Entry 8J62 (electron microscopy, 2.50 A resolution); this record covers chains A and X of the 12 polymer chains in the assembly.

# Chain A
Protein: APOBEC3G
Source organism: Homo sapiens
Chain sequence (371 residues; row label = number of the first residue in the row; numbers below 1 keep their minus sign (Gly-3 is residue -3)):
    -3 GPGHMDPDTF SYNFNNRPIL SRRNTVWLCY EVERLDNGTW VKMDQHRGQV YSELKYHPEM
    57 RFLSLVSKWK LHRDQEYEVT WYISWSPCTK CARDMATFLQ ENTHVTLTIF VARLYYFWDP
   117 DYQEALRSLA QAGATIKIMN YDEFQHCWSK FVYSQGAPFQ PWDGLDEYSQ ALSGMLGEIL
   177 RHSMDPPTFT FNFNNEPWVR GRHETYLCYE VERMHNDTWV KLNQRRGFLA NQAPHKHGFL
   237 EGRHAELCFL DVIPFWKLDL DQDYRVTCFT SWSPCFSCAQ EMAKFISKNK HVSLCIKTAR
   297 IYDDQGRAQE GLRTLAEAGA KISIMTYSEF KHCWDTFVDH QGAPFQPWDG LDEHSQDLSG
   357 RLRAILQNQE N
Not modelled in the structure: -3 to -2, 179-367
Metal / ion sites: Zn2+: His53, Cys84, Cys87

# Chain X
Molecule: 20-nt RNA strand
Sequence (20 nucleotides; numbered 1 to 20; the number before each row is that of its first residue):
     1 CGGUUGAUUG UUUUAACAAA
Not modelled in the structure: 20

# Interface between chain A and chain X
Contacting residue pairs (42; chain A residue first):
  His0(A) - A15(X)  salt bridge to the phosphate
  Thr5(A) - U13(X)  hydrogen bond to the phosphate
  Tyr8(A) - G2(X)  hydrogen bond to the base
  Tyr8(A) - U12(X)  hydrogen bond to the base
  Asn9(A) - U13(X)  hydrogen bond to the phosphate
  Arg13(A) - U4(X)  phosphate contact
  Arg13(A) - U5(X)  salt bridge to the phosphate
  Pro14(A) - A7(X)  hydrogen bond to the base
  Ile15(A) - U5(X)  sugar contact
  Ile15(A) - G6(X)  sugar contact
  Ile15(A) - A7(X)  base contact
  Leu16(A) - U5(X)  base contact
  Leu16(A) - A7(X)  hydrogen bond to the base
  Ser17(A) - G3(X)  base contact
  Ser17(A) - U5(X)  hydrogen bond to the base
  Ser17(A) - G6(X)  phosphate contact
  Ser17(A) - A7(X)  hydrogen bond to the sugar
  Ser17(A) - U9(X)  hydrogen bond to the base
  Arg18(A) - G2(X)  salt bridge to the phosphate
  Arg18(A) - G3(X)  base contact
  Arg18(A) - U9(X)  hydrogen bond to the base
  Asn20(A) - U8(X)  sugar contact
  Asn20(A) - U9(X)  phosphate contact
  Asn20(A) - U11(X)  base contact
  Thr21(A) - U13(X)  phosphate contact
  Trp23(A) - U13(X)  sugar contact
  Tyr47(A) - U13(X)  base contact
  Tyr47(A) - U14(X)  base contact
  Ser48(A) - U13(X)  base contact
  Glu49(A) - U13(X)  hydrogen bond to the base
  Leu50(A) - U11(X)  base contact
  Leu50(A) - U13(X)  hydrogen bond to the base
  Trp81(A) - A7(X)  base contact
  Leu110(A) - A7(X)  hydrogen bond to the base
  Tyr111(A) - A7(X)  base contact
  Tyr111(A) - U8(X)  hydrogen bond to the phosphate
  Tyr112(A) - A7(X)  hydrogen bond to the base
  Tyr112(A) - U8(X)  hydrogen bond to the phosphate
  Phe113(A) - G6(X)  base contact
  Phe113(A) - A7(X)  base contact
  Trp114(A) - G6(X)  base contact
  Trp114(A) - A7(X)  base contact
Also at the interface, not in a pair above, chain A (25 interface residues in all): Met1, Tyr149

# In short
Chain A and chain X form an interface of 25 and 13 residues respectively, with 16 hydrogen bonds and 3 salt
bridges. Polar contacts include Tyr8(A)-G2(X), Tyr8(A)-U12(X) and Pro14(A)-A7(X). His53(A), Cys84(A) and
Cys87(A) form the Zn2+ site.
Chain A is APOBEC3G (Homo sapiens) and chain X is a 20-nt RNA strand; the structure, Cryo-EM structure of
APOBEC3G-Vif complex, was determined by electron microscopy, deposited together with 8H0I.
